Entry 6QQN (X-ray diffraction, 2.30 A resolution); this record covers chains C and D of the 6 polymer chains in the assembly.

# Chain C
Protein: Tubulin alpha-1B chain
Source organism: Bos taurus
Reference sequence: P81947 (TBA1B_BOVIN); residue numbers follow UniProt; this construct covers 1-451
Chain sequence (451 residues; numbered 1 to 451; the number before each row is that of its first residue):
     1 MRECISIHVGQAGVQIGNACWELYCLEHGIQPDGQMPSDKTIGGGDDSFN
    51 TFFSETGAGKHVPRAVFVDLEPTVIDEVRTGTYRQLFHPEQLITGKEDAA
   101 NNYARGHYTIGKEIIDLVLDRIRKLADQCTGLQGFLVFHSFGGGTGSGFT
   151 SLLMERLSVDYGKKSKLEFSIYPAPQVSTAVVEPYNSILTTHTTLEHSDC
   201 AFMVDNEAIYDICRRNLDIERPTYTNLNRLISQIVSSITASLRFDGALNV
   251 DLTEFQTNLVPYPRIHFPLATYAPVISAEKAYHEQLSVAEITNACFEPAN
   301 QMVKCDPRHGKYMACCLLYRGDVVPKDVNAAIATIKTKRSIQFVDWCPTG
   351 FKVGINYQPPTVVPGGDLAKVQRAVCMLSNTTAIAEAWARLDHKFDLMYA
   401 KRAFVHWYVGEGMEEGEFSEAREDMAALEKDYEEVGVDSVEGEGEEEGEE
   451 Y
Unresolved in the structure: 441-451
Metal / ion sites: Ca2+ site 1: D39, T41, G44, E55; Ca2+ site 2 near D218 (its only coordinating residue here)
Ligand contacts: GTP (guanosine-5'-triphosphate): V9, G10, Q11, A12, Q15, I16, D69, D98, A99, A100, N101, N102, S140, G142, G143, G144, T145, G146, I171, P173, V177, S178, T179, E183, N206, Y224, L227, N228, I231

# Chain D
Protein: Tubulin beta-2B chain
Source organism: Bos taurus
Reference sequence: Q6B856 (TBB2B_BOVIN); the author numbering skips numbers that UniProt does not, so the offset changes along the chain: 1-42 = UniProt 1-42; 45-360 = UniProt 43-358; 369-455 = UniProt 359-445
Chain sequence (445 residues; row label = number of the first residue in the row; note: 10 numbers in that range are skipped by the numbering (no residue carries them; nothing is unmodelled there)):
     1 MREIVHIQAGQCGNQIGAKFWEVISDEHGIDPTGSYHGDSDL
    45 QLERINVYYNEATGNKYVPRAILVDLEPGTMDSVRSGPFGQIFRPDNFVF
    95 GQSGAGNNWAKGHYTEGAELVDSVLDVVRKESESCDCLQGFQLTHSLGGG
   145 TGSGMGTLLISKIREEYPDRIMNTFSVMPSPKVSDTVVEPYNATLSVHQL
   195 VENTDETYCIDNEALYDICFRTLKLTTPTYGDLNHLVSATMSGVTTCLRF
   245 PGQLNADLRKLAVNMVPFPRLHFFMPGFAPLTSRGSQQYRALTVPELTQQ
   295 MFDSKNMMAACDPRHGRYLTVAAIFRGRMSMKEVDEQMLNVQNKNSSYFV
   345 EWIPNNVKTAVCDIPP
   369 RGLKMSATFIGNSTAIQELFKRISEQFTAMFRRKAFLHWYTGEGMDEMEF
   419 TEAESNMNDLVSEYQQYQDATADEQGEFEEEEGEDEA
Unresolved in the structure: 276-285, 442-455
Curated features (UniProtKB/Swiss-Prot):
  - motif: M1 to I4 (MREI motif)
  - binding site (GTP): Q11, E71, S140, G144, T145, G146, N206, N228
  - binding site (Mg(2+)): E71
  - modified residue: S40 (Phosphoserine), T57 (Phosphothreonine), K60 (N6-acetyllysine), S174 (Phosphoserine), T287 (Phosphothreonine), T292 (Phosphothreonine), R320 (Omega-N-methylarginine), E448 (5-glutamyl polyglutamate)
  - cross-link (Glycyl lysine isopeptide (Lys-Gly)): K60 (interchain with G-Cter in ubiquitin), K326 (interchain with G-Cter in ubiquitin)
Metal / ion sites: Mg2+: Q11 (together with GDP)
Ligand contacts: GDP (guanosine-5'-diphosphate): G10, Q11, C12, Q15, I16, N101, S140, G142, G143, G144, T145, G146, V171, P173, V177, S178, E183, N206, L209, Y224, L227, N228, V231
From the paper describing this entry:
  - binding site for the ligand 2GE: N167, F169, E200, Y202, V238, C241, L242, N249, L255, A316, I318, A354, I378

# Chain C / chain D interface
Pairs across the interface - 54 pairs, chain C then chain D:
  Q11(C) - Q247(D)  hydrogen bond
  K96(C) - D130(D)  salt bridge
  E97(C) - R2(D)  salt bridge
  E97(C) - C131(D)
  E97(C) - R164(D)  salt bridge
  D98(C) - K254(D)  salt bridge
  A100(C) - R253(D)
  A100(C) - K254(D)
  A100(C) - V257(D)
  N101(C) - K254(D)
  R105(C) - R253(D)
  P175(C) - N349(D)
  S178(C) - K352(D)  hydrogen bond
  T179(C) - Q247(D)
  T179(C) - L248(D)
  T179(C) - N258(D)  hydrogen bond (backbone-side chain)
  A180(C) - N258(D)
  V181(C) - V257(D)
  V181(C) - N258(D)  hydrogen bond (backbone-side chain)
  V181(C) - I347(D)  hydrophobic
  V181(C) - P348(D)
  V181(C) - N349(D)
  V181(C) - N350(D)
  E220(C) - K326(D)
  R221(C) - M325(D)  hydrogen bond
  R221(C) - D329(D)  salt bridge
  Y224(C) - Q247(D)  hydrogen bond
  K394(C) - P348(D)
  K394(C) - N349(D)  hydrogen bond
  L397(C) - E345(D)
  L397(C) - W346(D)
  L397(C) - A440(D)  hydrophobic
  M398(C) - W346(D)  hydrogen bond (backbone-backbone)
  M398(C) - P348(D)
  K401(C) - F262(D)
  K401(C) - W346(D)
  K401(C) - A438(D)
  K401(C) - T439(D)  hydrogen bond (side chain-backbone)
  R402(C) - F262(D)
  A403(C) - P261(D)
  A403(C) - F262(D)  hydrophobic
  F404(C) - V257(D)
  F404(C) - N258(D)
  F404(C) - V260(D)
  F404(C) - P261(D)  hydrogen bond (backbone-backbone)
  F404(C) - T314(D)
  F404(C) - I347(D)  hydrophobic
  H406(C) - V260(D)  hydrogen bond (side chain-backbone)
  H406(C) - P261(D)  hydrogen bond (side chain-backbone)
  H406(C) - F262(D)
  H406(C) - P263(D)
  W407(C) - A256(D)  hydrophobic
  W407(C) - V257(D)
  W407(C) - V260(D)  hydrogen bond (side chain-backbone)
Other interface residues (no listed pair), chain C (26 interface residues in all): V182, Y210
Other interface residues (no listed pair), chain D (30 interface residues in all): D251

# Overview
Chain C and chain D form an interface of 26 and 30 residues respectively; the contacts include 13 hydrogen
bonds and 5 salt bridges. Among the polar pairs are K96(C)-D130(D), E97(C)-R2(D) and E97(C)-R164(D). Chain C
binds GTP. The paper reports a binding site for the ligand 2GE at N167(D), F169(D) and E200(D) among others.
Here chain C is Tubulin alpha-1B chain and chain D is Tubulin beta-2B chain, both from Bos taurus. Entry 6QQN
(Tubulin-TH588 complex) was determined by X-ray diffraction.
